Entry 5FVB (X-ray diffraction, 1.93 A resolution); this record covers chains I and T of the 12 polymer chains in the assembly.

# Chain I
Protein: C-phycoerythrin alpha subunit
Source organism: Phormidium rubidum
Notes: fragment: fragment alpha-chain residues 1-164
UniProt: A0A0E3W010 (A0A0E3W010_9CYAN); residues 1-164 here = UniProt positions 1-164
Sequence (164 residues; row label = number of the first residue in the row):
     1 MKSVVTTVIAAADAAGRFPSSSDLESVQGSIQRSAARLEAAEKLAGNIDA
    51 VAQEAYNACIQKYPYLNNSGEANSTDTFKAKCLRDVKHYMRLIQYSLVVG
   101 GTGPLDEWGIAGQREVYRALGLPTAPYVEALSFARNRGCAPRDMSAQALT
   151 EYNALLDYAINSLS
Covalently attached groups: phycoerythrobilin (PEB) linked to Cys82, Cys139
Ligand contacts:
  - phycoerythrobilin (PEB), molecule 1: Leu24, Glu25, Gln28
  - phycoerythrobilin (PEB), molecule 2: Arg33, Gln147, Thr150, Glu151
  - phycoerythrobilin (PEB), molecule 3: Lys43, Leu44, Asn47, Ala50, Val51, Glu54, Arg137, Gly138, Arg142, Asp143, Met144, Tyr152
  - phycoerythrobilin (PEB), molecule 4: Cys59, Leu66, Ala72, Asn73, Phe78, Lys81, Arg84, Asp85, Val86, His88, Tyr89, Leu92, Trp108, Gly109, Val116, Tyr117, Leu120, Leu122, Pro123, Pro126, Tyr127

# Chain T
Protein: C-phycoerythrin beta subunit
Source organism: Phormidium rubidum
Notes: fragment: fragment beta-chain residues 1-184
UniProt: A0A0E4G455 (A0A0E4G455_9CYAN); residues 1-184 here correspond to UniProt positions -6-177 (UniProt number = residue number - 7)
Sequence (184 residues; row label = number of the first residue in the row):
     1 MLDAFSRAVVQADASTSVVADMGALKQFIAEGNRRLDAVNAIASNASCMV
    51 SDAVAGMICENQGLIQAGGNCYPNRRMAACLRDAEIILRYVTYALLAGDA
   101 SVLDDRCLNGLKETYAALGVPTTSTVRAVQIMKAQAAAHIKDTPSEARAG
   151 GKLRKMGSPVVEDRCASLVAEASSYFDRVISALS
Modified / non-standard residues: Asn70 (n-methyl asparagine; MEN)
Covalently attached groups: phycoerythrobilin (PEB) linked to Cys48, Cys59, Cys80, Cys165
Ligand contacts:
  - phycoerythrobilin (PEB), molecule 1: Ala30, Asn33, Arg34, Leu36, Asp37, Ala38, Asn40, Ile140, Lys141, Asp142, Ser158, Pro159, Val160, Val161, Arg164, Leu168
  - phycoerythrobilin (PEB), molecule 2: Asn45, Met49, Asp52, Ala55, Gly56, Glu60, Arg127, Ile131, Ala134, Gln135, Ala138, His139, Thr143, Pro144, Ser145, Arg148, Ala149, Lys152, Leu153, Arg154
  - phycoerythrobilin (PEB), molecule 3: Met57, Leu64, Asn70, Cys71, Arg75, Arg76, Ala79, Arg82, Asp83, Ile86, Ile87, Tyr90, Arg106, Cys107, Leu111, Thr114, Tyr115, Leu118, Val120, Pro121, Ser124, Thr125, Ala128
  - phycoerythrobilin (PEB), molecule 4: Ile58, Ile65, Tyr72, Pro73, Asn74, Met77

# Interface between chain I and chain T
Pairs across the interface - 18 pairs, chain I then chain T:
  Lys81(I) - Ile65(T)
  Arg84(I) - Ile65(T)
  His88(I) - Tyr72(T)
  Arg91(I) - Tyr72(T)  hydrogen bond
  Trp108(I) - Pro73(T)
  Trp108(I) - Asn74(T)
  Gly109(I) - Asn74(T)  hydrogen bond (backbone-side chain)
  Ala111(I) - Asn74(T)
  Ala111(I) - Arg75(T)  hydrogen bond (backbone-backbone)
  Gly112(I) - Ala78(T)
  Gln113(I) - Asn74(T)
  Val116(I) - Asn74(T)
  Val116(I) - Met77(T)  hydrophobic
  Val116(I) - Ala78(T)
  Val116(I) - Leu81(T)  hydrophobic
  Tyr117(I) - Asn74(T)  hydrogen bond
  Ala119(I) - Ser51(T)
  Ala119(I) - Leu81(T)  hydrophobic
Interface residues without a listed pair, chain I (15 interface residues in all): Tyr89, Glu107, Glu115

# Summary
The interface between chain I and chain T involves 15 residues on one side and 9 on the other, with 4 hydrogen
bonds. Polar contacts include Arg91(I)-Tyr72(T), Gly109(I)-Asn74(T) and Tyr117(I)-Asn74(T). Bound to chain I:
phycoerythrobilin. Bound to chain T: phycoerythrobilin.
Chain I is C-phycoerythrin alpha subunit and chain T is C-phycoerythrin beta subunit, both from Phormidium
rubidum; the structure, Crystal structure of phormidium C-phycoerythrin at ph 5.0, was determined by X-ray
diffraction together with 5AQD from the same study.
